4QBZ - chains A and B; structure by X-ray diffraction, 2.00 A resolution.

[Chain A (and B)]
Name: Toll-like receptor 8
Organism: Homo sapiens
Notes: chain B of this document is another copy of the same molecule, construct and numbering; everything in this record applies to it too
Reference sequence: Q9NR97 (TLR8_HUMAN); residues 27-827 here = UniProt positions 27-827
Chain sequence (811 residues; row label = number of the first residue in the row):
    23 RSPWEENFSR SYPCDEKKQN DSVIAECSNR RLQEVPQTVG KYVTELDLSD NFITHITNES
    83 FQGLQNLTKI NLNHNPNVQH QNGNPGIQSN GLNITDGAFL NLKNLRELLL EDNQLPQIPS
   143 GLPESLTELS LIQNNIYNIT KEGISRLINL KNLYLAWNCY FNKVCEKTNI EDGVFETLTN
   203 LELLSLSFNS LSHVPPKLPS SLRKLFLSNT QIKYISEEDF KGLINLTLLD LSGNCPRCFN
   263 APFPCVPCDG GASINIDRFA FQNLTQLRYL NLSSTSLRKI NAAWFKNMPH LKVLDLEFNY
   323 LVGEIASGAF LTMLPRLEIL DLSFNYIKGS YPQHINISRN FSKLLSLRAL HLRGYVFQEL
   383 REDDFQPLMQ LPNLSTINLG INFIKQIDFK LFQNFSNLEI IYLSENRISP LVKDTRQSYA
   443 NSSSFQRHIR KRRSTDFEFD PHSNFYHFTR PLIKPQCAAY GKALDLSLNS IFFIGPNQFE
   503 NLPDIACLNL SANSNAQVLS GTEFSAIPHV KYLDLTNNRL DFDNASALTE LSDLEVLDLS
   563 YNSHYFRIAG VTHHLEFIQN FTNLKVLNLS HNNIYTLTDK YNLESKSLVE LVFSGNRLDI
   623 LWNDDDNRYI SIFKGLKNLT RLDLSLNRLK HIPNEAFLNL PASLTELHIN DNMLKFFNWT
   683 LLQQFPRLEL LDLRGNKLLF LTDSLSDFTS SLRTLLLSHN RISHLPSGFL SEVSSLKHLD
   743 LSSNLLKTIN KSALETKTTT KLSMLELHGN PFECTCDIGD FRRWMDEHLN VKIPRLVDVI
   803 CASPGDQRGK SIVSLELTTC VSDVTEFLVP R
Disordered / not traced: 23-30, 101-112, 435-456, 819-833 (chain B: 23-30, 42-44, 102-111, 435-458, 819-833)
Disulfide bonds: Cys36-Cys49, Cys181-Cys187, Cys257-Cys270, Cys260-Cys267, Cys479-Cys509, Cys776-Cys803
Covalent attachments: N-acetylglucosamine (NAG) linked to Asn80, Asn395, Asn511, Asn546, Asn582, Asn640, Asn680; glycan linked to Asn293, Asn590
Sequence notes: expression tag (23-26, 828-833)
Ligand contacts:
  - DS-802 (D80; 2-butyl[1,3]oxazolo[4,5-c]quinolin-4-amine), molecule 1: Phe346, Tyr348, Tyr353, Gly376, Val378, Ile403, Phe405, Arg429
  - DS-802 (D80), molecule 2: Asp543, Asp545, Gly572, Val573, Thr574
UniProt features mapped onto this chain:
  - glycosylation (N-linked (GlcNAc...) asparagine): Asn29, Asn42, Asn80, Asn88, Asn115, Asn160, Asn247, Asn285, Asn293, Asn358, Asn362, Asn395, Asn416, Asn443, Asn511, Asn546, Asn582, Asn590, Asn640, Asn680 and 1 more in UniProt
  - natural variant: Pro432 (P432L: In IMD98), Phe494 (F494L: In IMD98), Gly572 (G572D: In IMD98; G572V: In IMD98)
  - mutagenesis: Tyr348 (Y348A: Abolishes activation of NF-kappa-B; Y348A: Abolishes responses to both ssRNA and chemical ligands), Val378 (V378A: Increases activation of NF-kappa-B), Phe405 (F405A: Abolishes activation of NF-kappa-B; F405A: Abolishes responses to both ssRNA and chemical ligands), Arg452 to Arg455 (Monomeric and inactive), Val520 (V520A: Strongly decreases activation of NF-kappa-B), Asp543 (D543A: Abolishes activation of NF-kappa-B; D543A: Abolishes responses to both ssRNA and chemical ligands), Thr574 (T574A: Abolishes responses to both ssRNA and chemical ligands; T574A: Strongly decreases activation of NF-kappa-B)
What the authors report for this chain:
  - binding site for DS-802: Tyr348, Val378, Phe405, Asp543, Thr574

[Interface between chain A and chain B]
Contacting residue pairs (81; chain A residue first):
  Val100(A) - Phe678(B)  hydrophobic
  Tyr182(A) - Asp627(B)  hydrogen bond
  Phe183(A) - Asp627(B)
  Asn184(A) - Asp627(B)  hydrogen bond (backbone-backbone)
  Asn184(A) - Asp628(B)
  Asn184(A) - Asn629(B)  hydrogen bond (side chain-backbone)
  Lys185(A) - Asp627(B)
  Phe261(A) - Thr574(B)
  Phe261(A) - Thr600(B)
  Asn262(A) - Ala571(B)  hydrogen bond (side chain-backbone)
  Asn262(A) - Gly572(B)  hydrogen bond (side chain-backbone)
  Asn262(A) - Val573(B)  hydrogen bond (side chain-backbone)
  Asn262(A) - Thr574(B)
  Asn262(A) - Thr600(B)  hydrogen bond
  Ala263(A) - Arg630(B)  hydrogen bond (backbone-side chain)
  Pro264(A) - Arg630(B)
  Phe265(A) - Arg630(B)  hydrogen bond (backbone-side chain)
  Pro266(A) - Asp627(B)
  Pro266(A) - Asp628(B)
  Pro266(A) - Arg630(B)
  Phe346(A) - Gly572(B)
  Ile403(A) - Val573(B)  hydrophobic
  Phe405(A) - Tyr567(B)  hydrophobic
  Phe405(A) - Val573(B)  hydrophobic
  Glu427(A) - His566(B)  salt bridge
  Glu427(A) - Tyr567(B)
  Glu427(A) - Ile570(B)
  Glu460(A) - Ile622(B)
  Glu460(A) - Asn625(B)
  Leu490(A) - His566(B)
  Asn491(A) - Arg541(B)  hydrogen bond (backbone-side chain)
  Ser492(A) - Arg541(B)
  Phe494(A) - Phe494(B)  hydrophobic
  Ala514(A) - Arg541(B)  hydrogen bond (backbone-side chain)
  Ser516(A) - Ser516(B)
  Arg541(A) - Leu490(B)
  Arg541(A) - Asn491(B)  hydrogen bond (side chain-backbone)
  Arg541(A) - Ser492(B)
  Arg541(A) - Ala514(B)  hydrogen bond (side chain-backbone)
  Asp543(A) - Phe405(B)
  His566(A) - Glu427(B)  salt bridge
  His566(A) - Leu490(B)
  Tyr567(A) - Phe405(B)  hydrophobic
  Arg569(A) - Leu490(B)
  Ile570(A) - Ile403(B)  hydrophobic
  Ile570(A) - Glu427(B)
  Ala571(A) - Asn262(B)  hydrogen bond (backbone-side chain)
  Gly572(A) - Asn262(B)  hydrogen bond (backbone-side chain)
  Gly572(A) - Phe346(B)
  Val573(A) - Asn262(B)  hydrogen bond (backbone-side chain)
  Val573(A) - Ile403(B)  hydrophobic
  Val573(A) - Phe405(B)  hydrophobic
  Thr574(A) - Phe261(B)
  Thr574(A) - Asn262(B)
  Thr598(A) - Pro264(B)
  Thr600(A) - Phe261(B)
  Thr600(A) - Asn262(B)  hydrogen bond
  Ile622(A) - Glu460(B)
  Asn625(A) - Phe459(B)
  Asn625(A) - Glu460(B)
  Asp627(A) - Tyr182(B)  hydrogen bond
  Asp627(A) - Phe183(B)
  Asp627(A) - Asn184(B)  hydrogen bond (backbone-backbone)
  Asp627(A) - Lys185(B)
  Asp627(A) - Pro266(B)
  Asp628(A) - Asn184(B)
  Asp628(A) - Pro266(B)
  Asn629(A) - Asn184(B)  hydrogen bond (backbone-side chain)
  Arg630(A) - Ala263(B)  hydrogen bond (side chain-backbone)
  Arg630(A) - Pro264(B)
  Arg630(A) - Phe265(B)  hydrogen bond (side chain-backbone)
  Arg630(A) - Pro266(B)
  Leu701(A) - Gln101(B)
  Leu747(A) - Arg810(B)
  Lys749(A) - Arg810(B)
  Glu775(A) - Gly807(B)  hydrogen bond (side chain-backbone)
  Ser805(A) - Ser805(B)
  Gly807(A) - Lys749(B)
  Gly807(A) - Glu775(B)  hydrogen bond (backbone-side chain)
  Arg810(A) - Lys749(B)
  Arg810(A) - Pro773(B)
Also at the interface, not in a pair above, chain A (56 interface residues in all): Tyr348, Thr457, Asn515, Val520, Leu599, Asp601, Lys677, Pro773, Pro806
Also at the interface, not in a pair above, chain B (55 interface residues in all): Val100, Tyr348, Arg429, Asp543, Thr598, Leu599, Asp601, Lys652, Leu747, Pro806

[Overview]
56 residues of chain A and 55 residues of chain B are in contact; the contacts include 24 hydrogen bonds and 2
salt bridges. Polar contacts include Glu427(A)-His566(B), Tyr182(A)-Asp627(B) and Asn184(A)-Asn629(B). Bound
to chain A: DS-802. The paper reports a binding site for DS-802 at Tyr348(A), Val378(A) and Phe405(A) among
others.
Chain A and chain B are both Toll-like receptor 8 (Homo sapiens); the structure, Crystal structure of human
TLR8 in complex with DS-802, was determined by X-ray diffraction (same publication as 4QC0).
